Entry 6SKL (electron microscopy, 3.70 A resolution); this record covers chains 7 and I of the 18 polymer chains in the assembly.

[Chain 7]
Protein: DNA replication licensing factor MCM7
From: Saccharomyces cerevisiae (strain ATCC 204508 / S288c)
Notes: EC 3.6.4.12
Reference sequence: P38132 (MCM7_YEAST); numbering as in UniProt (aligned over 1-845)
Sequence (845 residues; row label = number of the first residue in the row):
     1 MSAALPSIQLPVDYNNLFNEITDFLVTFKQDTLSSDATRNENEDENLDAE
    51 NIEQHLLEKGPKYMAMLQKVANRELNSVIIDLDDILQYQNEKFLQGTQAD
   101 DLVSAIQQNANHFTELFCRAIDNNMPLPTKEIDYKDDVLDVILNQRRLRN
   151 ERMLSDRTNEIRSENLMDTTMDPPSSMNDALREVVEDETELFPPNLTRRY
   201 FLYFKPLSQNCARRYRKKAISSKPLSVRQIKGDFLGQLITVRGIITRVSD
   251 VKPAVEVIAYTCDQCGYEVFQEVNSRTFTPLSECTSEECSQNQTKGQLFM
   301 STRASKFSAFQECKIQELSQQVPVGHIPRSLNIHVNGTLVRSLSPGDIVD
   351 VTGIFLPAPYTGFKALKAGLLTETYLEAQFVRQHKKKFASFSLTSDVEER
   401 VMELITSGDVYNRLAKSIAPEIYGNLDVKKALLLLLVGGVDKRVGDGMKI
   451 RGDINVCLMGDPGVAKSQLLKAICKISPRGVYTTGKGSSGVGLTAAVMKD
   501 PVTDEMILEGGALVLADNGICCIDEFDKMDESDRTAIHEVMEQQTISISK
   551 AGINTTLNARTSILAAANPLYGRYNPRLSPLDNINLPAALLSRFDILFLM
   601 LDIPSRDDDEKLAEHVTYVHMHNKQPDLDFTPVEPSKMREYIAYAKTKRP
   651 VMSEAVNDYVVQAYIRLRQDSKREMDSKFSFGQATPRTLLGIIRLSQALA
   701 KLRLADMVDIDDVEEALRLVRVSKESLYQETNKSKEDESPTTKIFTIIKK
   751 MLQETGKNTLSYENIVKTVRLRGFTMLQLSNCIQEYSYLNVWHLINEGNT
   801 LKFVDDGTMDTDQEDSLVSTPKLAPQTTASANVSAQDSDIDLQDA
Unresolved in the structure: 1-3, 35-59, 158-189, 211-218, 386-395, 444-448, 487-492, 674-678, 730-845
Ion coordination: Zn2+: Cys262, Cys265, Cys284, Cys289
Swiss-Prot annotation at these positions:
  - motif: Ser592 to Asp595 (Arginine finger)
  - binding site (ATP): Tyr423, Gly463, Ala465, Lys466, Ser467, Asn568, Arg593, Arg687
  - modified residue: Thr811 (Phosphothreonine), Ser819 (Phosphoserine), Ser838 (Phosphoserine)
From the paper describing this entry:
  - binding site for DNA fork, leading-strand template (chain I): Phe363

[Chain I]
Molecule: DNA fork, leading-strand template
Sequence (85 nucleotides; row label = number of the first residue in the row):
     1 TAGAGTAGGAAGTGATGGTAAGTGATTAGAGAATTGGAGAGTGTGTTTTT
    51 TTTTTTTTTTTTTTTTTTTTTTTTTTTTTTTTTTT
Unresolved in the structure: 1-25, 63-85

[Interface between chain 7 and chain I]
Contacting residue pairs (6):
  Lys295(7) - DA38(I)  salt bridge to the phosphate
  Phe363(7) - DT46(I)  base contact
  Phe363(7) - DT47(I)  sugar contact
  Lys364(7) - DT47(I)  hydrogen bond to the phosphate
  Lys364(7) - DT48(I)  salt bridge to the phosphate
  Lys367(7) - DT47(I)  base contact

[Overview]
The chain 7/chain I interface involves 4 residues from each chain; the contacts include 1 hydrogen bond and 2
salt bridges. Polar pairs include Lys364(7)-DT47(I), Lys295(7)-DA38(I) and Lys364(7)-DT48(I). UniProt lists 8
ATP-binding residues on chain 7. The paper reports a binding site for DNA fork, leading-strand template (chain
I) at Phe363(7).
Chain 7 is DNA replication licensing factor MCM7 (Saccharomyces cerevisiae (strain ATCC 204508 / S288c)) and
chain I is DNA fork, leading-strand template; the structure, Cryo-EM structure of the CMG Fork Protection
Complex at a replication fork - Conformation 1, was determined by electron microscopy (same publication as
6SKO).
